Entry 8T1S (X-ray diffraction, 2.00 A resolution); this record covers chains A and B of the 4 polymer chains in the assembly.

[Chain A]
Molecule: Alpha-N-methyltransferase
Organism: Shewanella oneidensis
UniProtKB: Q8EGW3 (Q8EGW3_SHEON); residues 2-263 here = UniProt positions 2-263
Amino-acid sequence (262 residues; row label = number of the first residue in the row):
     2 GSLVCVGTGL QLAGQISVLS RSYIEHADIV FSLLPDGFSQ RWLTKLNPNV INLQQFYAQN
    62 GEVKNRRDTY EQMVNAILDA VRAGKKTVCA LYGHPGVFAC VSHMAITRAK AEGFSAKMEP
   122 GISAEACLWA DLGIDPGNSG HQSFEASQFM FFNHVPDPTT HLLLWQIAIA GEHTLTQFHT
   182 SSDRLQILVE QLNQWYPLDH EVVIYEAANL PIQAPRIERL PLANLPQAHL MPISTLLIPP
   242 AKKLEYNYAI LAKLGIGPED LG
Bound ions: Zn2+: Glu126, His142 (shared with 2 residues of chain C)
Small-molecule neighbours: S-adenosylhomocysteine (SAH): Leu11, Tyr93, Gly94, His95, Val98, Phe99, Ala100, Ser124, Ala125, Trp166, Gln167, Tyr206, Glu207, Ala208, Asn210, Pro233, Ile234, Ser235, Thr236
Reported in the primary citation:
  - contacts within the chain: Phe99-Trp166 (pi stacking)

[Chain B]
Molecule: Extradiol ring-cleavage dioxygenase LigAB LigA subunit domain-containing protein
Organism: Shewanella oneidensis
Notes: engineered mutation(s): Deletion of QSY residues.
UniProtKB: Q8EGW2 (Q8EGW2_SHEON); aligned to UniProt positions 1-68 over residues 8-75 (the alignment contains insertions or deletions, so no single offset holds)
Amino-acid sequence (75 residues; numbered 1 to 75; the number before each row is that of its first residue):
     1 MHHHHHHMSG LSDFFTQLGQ DAQLMEDYKQ NPEAVMRAHG LTDEQINAVM TGDMEKLKTL
    61 SGDSSYLVIS HGNGD
Not modelled in the structure: 1-9, 60-64, 75
Construct notes: initiating methionine (1); expression tag (2-7)
Modified positions: Ile69 (N-methyl-isoleucine; IML)
Reported in the primary citation:
  - mutagenesis - K58DEL/T59DEL/L60DEL/S61DEL/G62DEL/D63DEL/S64DEL: decreased catalytic activity with Alpha-N-methyltransferase (chain A)

[Interface between chain A and chain B]
Pairs across the interface (64; chain A residue first):
  Leu13(A) with Phe15(B), hydrophobic; Thr16(B); Gly19(B)
  Ala14(A) with Thr16(B); Gln20(B)
  Gly15(A) with Gly19(B)
  Leu34(A) with Leu67(B), hydrophobic; Ile69(B)
  Leu35(A) with Leu67(B)
  Pro36(A) with Ser65(B); Leu67(B), hydrophobic
  Phe39(A) with Leu11(B), hydrophobic; Ser12(B); Phe15(B), hydrophobic; Leu57(B)
  Arg42(A) with Ser12(B), hydrogen bond
  Trp43(A) with Thr16(B)
  Gln55(A) with Ser65(B); Tyr66(B), hydrogen bond (side chain-backbone)
  Tyr58(A) with Tyr66(B); Val68(B), hydrogen bond (side chain-backbone); Ile69(B)
  Arg67(A) with Val68(B); Ser70(B), hydrogen bond (side chain-backbone); His71(B)
  Arg68(A) with His71(B); Asn73(B); Gly74(B), hydrogen bond (side chain-backbone)
  Tyr71(A) with Val68(B), hydrogen bond (side chain-backbone); Ile69(B); Ser70(B), hydrogen bond (side chain-backbone)
  Tyr93(A) with Leu67(B), hydrogen bond (side chain-backbone); Ile69(B)
  Phe99(A) with Ile69(B); Ser70(B), hydrogen bond (backbone-side chain)
  Ala100(A) with Ile69(B)
  Cys101(A) with Ile69(B), hydrogen bond (backbone-backbone)
  Val102(A) with Ile69(B)
  Glu146(A) with Gly72(B)
  Gln149(A) with Gly72(B)
  Phe152(A) with Gly72(B); Asn73(B)
  Phe153(A) with Gly72(B); Asn73(B)
  Gln167(A) with Val68(B); Ile69(B); Ser70(B), hydrogen bond
  Ile170(A) with Tyr66(B)
  His174(A) with Asn73(B), hydrogen bond (backbone-side chain)
  Leu176(A) with His71(B); Asn73(B)
  Phe179(A) with Tyr66(B), hydrogen bond (backbone-side chain)
  Pro212(A) with Phe15(B); Leu18(B), hydrophobic; Met25(B), hydrophobic
  Ile213(A) with Phe15(B), hydrophobic; Leu18(B), hydrophobic; Tyr28(B); Val49(B), hydrophobic; Met54(B), hydrophobic; Leu57(B), hydrophobic
  Gln214(A) with Met54(B)
  Pro233(A) with Tyr66(B), hydrophobic
  Ile234(A) with Leu67(B), hydrophobic
Other interface residues (no listed pair), chain A (39 interface residues in all): Arg22, Asp37, Lys46, Ser148, Gln178, Leu211
Other interface residues (no listed pair), chain B (25 interface residues in all): Asp13, Lys29, Lys58

[Summary]
Chain A and chain B form an interface of 39 and 25 residues respectively; the contacts include 13 hydrogen
bonds. Polar contacts include Arg42(A)-Ser12(B), Gln55(A)-Tyr66(B) and Tyr58(A)-Val68(B). Bound to chain A:
S-adenosylhomocysteine. The paper reports that K58DEL/T59DEL/L60DEL/S61DEL/G62DEL/D63DEL/S64DEL of chain B
reduce catalytic activity with Alpha-N-methyltransferase (chain A); contacts within the chain involving
Phe99(A) and Trp166(A).
Chain A is Alpha-N-methyltransferase and chain B is Extradiol ring-cleavage dioxygenase LigAB LigA subunit
domain-containing protein, both from Shewanella oneidensis; the structure, Structure of the
alpha-N-methyltransferase (SonM) and RiPP precursor (SonA with QSY deletion) heteromeric complex (bound to
..., was determined by X-ray diffraction (same publication as 8T1T).
